PDB entry 8DZZ | electron microscopy, 4.10 A resolution (low resolution: residue-level contacts below are approximate; hydrogen-bond / salt-bridge calls are withheld) | chains A and B of the 6 polymer chains in the assembly

== Chain A ==
Name: Dynein heavy chain, cytoplasmic
Organism: Saccharomyces cerevisiae
UniProt: A0A8H4FAJ6 (A0A8H4FAJ6_YEASX); residue numbers follow UniProt; this construct covers 1218-4092
Chain sequence (2875 residues; row label = number of the first residue in the row):
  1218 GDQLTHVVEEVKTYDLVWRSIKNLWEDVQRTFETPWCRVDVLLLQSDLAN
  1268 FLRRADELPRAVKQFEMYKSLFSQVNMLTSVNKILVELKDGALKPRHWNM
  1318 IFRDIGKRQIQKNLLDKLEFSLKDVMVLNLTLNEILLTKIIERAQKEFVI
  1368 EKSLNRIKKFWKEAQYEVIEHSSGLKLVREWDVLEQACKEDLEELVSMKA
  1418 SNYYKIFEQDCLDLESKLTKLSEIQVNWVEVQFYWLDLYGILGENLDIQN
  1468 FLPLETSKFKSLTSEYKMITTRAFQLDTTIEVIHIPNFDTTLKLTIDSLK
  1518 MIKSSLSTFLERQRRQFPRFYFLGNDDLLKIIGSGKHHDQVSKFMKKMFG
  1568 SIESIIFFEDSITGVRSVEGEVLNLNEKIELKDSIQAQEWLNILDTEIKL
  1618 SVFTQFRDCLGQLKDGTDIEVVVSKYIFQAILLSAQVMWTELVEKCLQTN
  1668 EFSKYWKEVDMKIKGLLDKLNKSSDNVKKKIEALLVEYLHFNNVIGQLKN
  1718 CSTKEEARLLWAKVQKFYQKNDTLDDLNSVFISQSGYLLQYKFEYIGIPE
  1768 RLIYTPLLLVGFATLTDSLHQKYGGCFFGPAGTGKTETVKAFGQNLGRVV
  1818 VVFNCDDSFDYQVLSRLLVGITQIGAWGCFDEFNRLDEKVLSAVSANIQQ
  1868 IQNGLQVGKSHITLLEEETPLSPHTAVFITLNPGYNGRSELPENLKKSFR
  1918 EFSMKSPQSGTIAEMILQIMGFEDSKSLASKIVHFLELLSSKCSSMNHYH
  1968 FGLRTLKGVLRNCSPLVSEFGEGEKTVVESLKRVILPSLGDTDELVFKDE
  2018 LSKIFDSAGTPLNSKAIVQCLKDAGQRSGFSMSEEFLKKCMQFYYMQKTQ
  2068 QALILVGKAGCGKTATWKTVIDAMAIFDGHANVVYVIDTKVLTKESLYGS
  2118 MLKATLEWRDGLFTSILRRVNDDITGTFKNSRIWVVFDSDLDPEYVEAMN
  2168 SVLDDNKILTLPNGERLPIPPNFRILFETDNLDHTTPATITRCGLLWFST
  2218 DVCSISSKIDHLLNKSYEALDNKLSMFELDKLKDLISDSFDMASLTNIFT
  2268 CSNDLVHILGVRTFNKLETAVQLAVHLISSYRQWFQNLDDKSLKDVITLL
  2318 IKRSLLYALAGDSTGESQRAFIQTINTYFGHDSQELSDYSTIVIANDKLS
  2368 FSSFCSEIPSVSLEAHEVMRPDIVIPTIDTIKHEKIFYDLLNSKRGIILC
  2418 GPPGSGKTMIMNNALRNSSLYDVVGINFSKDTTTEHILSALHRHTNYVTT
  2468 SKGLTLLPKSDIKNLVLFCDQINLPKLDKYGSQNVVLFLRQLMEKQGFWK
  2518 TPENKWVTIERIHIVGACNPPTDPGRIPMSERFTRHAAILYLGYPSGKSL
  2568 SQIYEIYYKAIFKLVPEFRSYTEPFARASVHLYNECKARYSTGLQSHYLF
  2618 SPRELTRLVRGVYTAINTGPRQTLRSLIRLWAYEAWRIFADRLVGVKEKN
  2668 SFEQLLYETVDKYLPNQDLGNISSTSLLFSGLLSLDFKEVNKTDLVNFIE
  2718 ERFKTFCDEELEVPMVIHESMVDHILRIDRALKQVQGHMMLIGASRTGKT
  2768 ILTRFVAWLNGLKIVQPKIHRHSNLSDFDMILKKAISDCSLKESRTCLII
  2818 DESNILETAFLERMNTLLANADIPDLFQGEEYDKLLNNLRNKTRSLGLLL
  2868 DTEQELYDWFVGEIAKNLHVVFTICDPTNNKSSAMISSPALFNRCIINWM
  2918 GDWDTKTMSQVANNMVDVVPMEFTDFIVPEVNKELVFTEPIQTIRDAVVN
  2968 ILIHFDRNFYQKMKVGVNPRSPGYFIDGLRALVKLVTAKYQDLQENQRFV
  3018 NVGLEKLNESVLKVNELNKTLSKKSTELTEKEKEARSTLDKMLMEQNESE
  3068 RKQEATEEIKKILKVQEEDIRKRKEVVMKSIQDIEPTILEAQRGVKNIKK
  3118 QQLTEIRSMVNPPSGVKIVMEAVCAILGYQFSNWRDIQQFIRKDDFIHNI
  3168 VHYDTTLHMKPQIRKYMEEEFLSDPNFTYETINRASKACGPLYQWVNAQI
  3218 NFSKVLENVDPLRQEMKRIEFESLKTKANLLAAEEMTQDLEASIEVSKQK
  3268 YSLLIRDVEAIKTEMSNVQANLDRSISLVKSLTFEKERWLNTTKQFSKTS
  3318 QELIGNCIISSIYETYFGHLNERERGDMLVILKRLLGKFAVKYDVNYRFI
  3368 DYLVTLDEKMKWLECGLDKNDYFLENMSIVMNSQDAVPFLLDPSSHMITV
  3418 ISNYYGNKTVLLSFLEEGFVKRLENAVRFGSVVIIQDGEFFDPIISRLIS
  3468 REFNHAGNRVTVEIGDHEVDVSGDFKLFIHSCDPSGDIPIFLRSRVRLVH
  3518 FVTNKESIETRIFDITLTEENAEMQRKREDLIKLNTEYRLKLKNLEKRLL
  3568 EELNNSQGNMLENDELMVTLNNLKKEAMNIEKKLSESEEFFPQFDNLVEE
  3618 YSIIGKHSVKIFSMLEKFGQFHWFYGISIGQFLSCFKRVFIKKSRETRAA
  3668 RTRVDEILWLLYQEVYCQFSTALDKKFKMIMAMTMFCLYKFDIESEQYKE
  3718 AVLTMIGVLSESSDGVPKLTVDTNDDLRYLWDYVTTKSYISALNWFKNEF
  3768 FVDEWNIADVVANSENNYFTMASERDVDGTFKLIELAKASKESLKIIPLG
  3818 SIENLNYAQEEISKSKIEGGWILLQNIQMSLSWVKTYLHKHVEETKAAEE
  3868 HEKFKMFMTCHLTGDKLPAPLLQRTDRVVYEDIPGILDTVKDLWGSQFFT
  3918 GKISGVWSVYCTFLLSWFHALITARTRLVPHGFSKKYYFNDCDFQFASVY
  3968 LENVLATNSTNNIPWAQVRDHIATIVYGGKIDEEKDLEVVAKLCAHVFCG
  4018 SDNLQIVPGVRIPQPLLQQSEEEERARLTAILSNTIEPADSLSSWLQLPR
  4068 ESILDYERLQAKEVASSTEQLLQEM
Not modelled in the structure: 1218-1448, 1480-1514, 2025-2029, 2238-2243, 2362-2365, 2467-2469, 2683-2685, 3059-3263, 3660-3668, 3738-3740, 3915-3921, 4092
Sequence notes: conflict Gly-1218 (Asn in A0A8H4FAJ6), Phe-1575 (Leu in A0A8H4FAJ6), Ser-1578 (Phe in A0A8H4FAJ6), Glu-1668 (Gln in A0A8H4FAJ6), Val-1777 (Ile in A0A8H4FAJ6), Val-1984 (Ile in A0A8H4FAJ6), Val-2936 (Ile in A0A8H4FAJ6), Gln-3266 (Arg in A0A8H4FAJ6), Gly-3343 (Ala in A0A8H4FAJ6), Val-3444 (Ile in A0A8H4FAJ6), Arg-3556 (Lys in A0A8H4FAJ6), Asp-3742 (Asn in A0A8H4FAJ6), Val-3895 (Phe in A0A8H4FAJ6), Asp-4072 (Asn in A0A8H4FAJ6); engineered mutation Gln-2488 (Glu in A0A8H4FAJ6)
Small-molecule neighbours:
  - ADP (adenosine-5'-diphosphate): Met-2732, Val-2733, His-2735, Ser-2762, Arg-2763, Thr-2764, Gly-2765, Lys-2766, Thr-2767, Ile-2768, Trp-2920, Ile-2993, Arg-2997, Arg-3512
  - ATP (adenosine-5'-triphosphate), molecule 1: Leu-1769, Ile-1770, Leu-1775, Pro-1797, Ala-1798, Gly-1799, Thr-1800, Gly-1801, Lys-1802, Thr-1803, Glu-1804, Asp-1848, Glu-1849, Thr-1897, Asn-1899, Ile-1929, Leu-1970, Arg-1971, Lys-1974, Arg-1978, Asp-2172, Ala-2205, Arg-2209
  - ATP, molecule 2: Phe-2047, Ser-2048, Phe-2053, Lys-2075, Ala-2076, Gly-2077, Cys-2078, Gly-2079, Lys-2080, Thr-2081, Ala-2082, Glu-2195, Val-2219, Cys-2220, Ser-2224, Lys-2225, His-2228, Glu-2285, Glu-2511, Arg-2549, Arg-2552
  - ATP, molecule 3: Val-2391, Ile-2392, Thr-2397, Pro-2420, Gly-2421, Ser-2422, Gly-2423, Lys-2424, Thr-2425, Met-2426, Asp-2487, Gln-2488, Asn-2536, Ile-2570, Tyr-2571, Tyr-2574, Pro-2619, Arg-2620, Thr-2623, Asn-2910

== Chain B ==
Name: Nuclear distribution protein PAC1
Organism: Saccharomyces cerevisiae
UniProt: P39946 (LIS1_YEAST); numbering as in UniProt (aligned over 1-494)
Chain sequence (495 residues; numbered 0 to 494; the number before each row is that of its first residue; numbering starts at 0):
     0 GMTNWQQQLPLTDTQKNELDKSVLRYLNWNYKQTVRHEHAQDYESVRHAI
    50 VTLSGFLLQESVDRQEFISNNDTSNESMVDIDELLLPKKWNSIVRLQKKI
   100 IELEQNTETLVSQIKDLNTQVSELAQFKPTTSNGTSAHNVLKWIPRNLPS
   150 CLINVESSVTSVKLHPNLPIVFVATDHGKLYAFDLFNYTIPLASLQSHTK
   200 AITSMDVLFTNYTNSSKKNYLVIVTASKDLQIHVFKWVSEECKFQQIRSL
   250 LGHEHIVSAVKIWQKNNDVHIASCSRDQTVKIWDFHNGWSLKTFQPHSQW
   300 VRSIDVLGDYIISGSHDTTLRLTHWPSGNGLSVGTGHEFPIEKVKFIHFI
   350 EDSPEIRFRTPSTDRYKNWGMQYCVSASRDRTIKIWEIPLPTLMAHRAPI
   400 PNPTDSNFRCVLTLKGHLSWVRDISIRGQYLFSCADDKSVRCWDLNTGQC
   450 LHVWEKLHTGFVNCLDLDVDFDSNVTPRQMMVTGGLDCKSNVFMR
Not modelled in the structure: 0-138, 214-215, 351-354, 393-396, 401-404
Sequence notes: expression tag (0)
What the authors report for this chain:
  - mutagenesis - W288D: unchanged expression
  - mutagenesis - W288D: decreased localization

== Interface between chain A and chain B ==
Pairs across the interface (20):
  Asp-2934(A) / Gln-244(B)
  Val-2935(A) / Gln-244(B)
  Pro-2937(A) / Gln-245(B)
  Glu-2939(A) / Gln-245(B)
  Glu-2939(A) / Arg-247(B)
  Glu-2939(A) / Ser-248(B)
  Phe-2940(A) / Ser-248(B)
  Thr-2941(A) / Leu-250(B)
  Asp-2942(A) / Leu-250(B)
  Gln-2959(A) / Asn-286(B)
  Gln-2959(A) / Trp-288(B)
  Arg-2962(A) / Ile-246(B)
  Tyr-3007(A) / Gln-245(B)
  Gln-3011(A) / Ser-196(B)
  Gln-3011(A) / Thr-198(B)
  Gln-3014(A) / Thr-198(B)
  Arg-3015(A) / His-176(B)
  Arg-3015(A) / Thr-198(B)
  Arg-3015(A) / Lys-199(B)
  Asn-3018(A) / Thr-198(B)
Also at the interface, not in a pair above, chain A (15 interface residues in all): Thr-2960
Also at the interface, not in a pair above, chain B (15 interface residues in all): Gln-195, Asp-228, His-232

== Overview ==
The chain A/chain B interface involves 15 residues from each chain. Chain A binds 3 copies of ATP and ADP.
From the paper: W288D of chain B reduces localization; W288D of chain B leaves expression unchanged.
Chain A is Dynein heavy chain, cytoplasmic and chain B is Nuclear distribution protein PAC1, both from
Saccharomyces cerevisiae; the structure, Cryo-EM structure of chi dynein bound to Lis1, was determined by
electron microscopy together with 8E00 from the same study.
